Entry 7XRS (X-ray diffraction, 1.93 A resolution); this record covers chains A and B.

# Chain A (and B)
Name: Replicase polyprotein 1a
Organism: Severe acute respiratory syndrome coronavirus 2
Notes: chain B of this document is another copy of the same molecule, construct and numbering; everything in this record applies to it too
Reference sequence: P0DTC1 (R1A_SARS2); residues 3-301 here correspond to UniProt positions 3266-3564 (UniProt number = residue number + 3263)
Sequence (299 residues; numbered 3 to 301; the number before each row is that of its first residue):
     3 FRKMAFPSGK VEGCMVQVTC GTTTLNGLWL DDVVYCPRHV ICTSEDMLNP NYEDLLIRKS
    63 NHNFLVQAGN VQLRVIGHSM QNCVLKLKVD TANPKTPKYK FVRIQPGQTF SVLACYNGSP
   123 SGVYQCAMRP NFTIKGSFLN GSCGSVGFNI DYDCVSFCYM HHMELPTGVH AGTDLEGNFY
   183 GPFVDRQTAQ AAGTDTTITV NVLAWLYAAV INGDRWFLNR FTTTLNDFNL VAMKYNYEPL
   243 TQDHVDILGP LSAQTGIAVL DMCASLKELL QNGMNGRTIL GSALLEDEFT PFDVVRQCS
Disordered / not traced: 301 (chain B: fully traced)
Residues lining bound ligands: YH-53 (HUR; N-[(2S)-1-[[(2S)-1-(1,3-benzothiazol-2-yl)-1-oxidanylidene-3-[(3S)-2-oxidanylidenepyrrolidin-3-yl]propan-2-yl]amino]-4-methyl-1-oxidanylidene-pentan-2-yl]-4-methoxy-1H-indole-2-carboxamide): Thr25, His41, Met49, Phe140, Leu141, Asn142, Gly143, Ser144, Cys145, His163, His164, Met165, Glu166, Pro168, His172, Asp187, Arg188, Gln189, Thr190, Ala191
What the authors report for this chain:
  - binding site for YH-53: His41, Phe140, Gly143, Cys145, His163, His164, Glu166, Gln189, Thr190
  - catalytic residues: Cys145
  - catalytic residues: His41 (citing earlier work)

# Chain A / chain B interface
Residue-residue contacts (46):
  Arg4(A) - Tyr126(B)
  Arg4(A) - Gln127(B)
  Arg4(A) - Lys137(B)  hydrogen bond (side chain-backbone)
  Arg4(A) - Ser139(B)
  Lys5(A) - Tyr126(B)
  Met6(A) - Gly124(B)
  Met6(A) - Val125(B)
  Met6(A) - Tyr126(B)  hydrophobic
  Met6(A) - Ser139(B)
  Ala7(A) - Gly124(B)
  Ala7(A) - Val125(B)  hydrogen bond (backbone-backbone)
  Phe8(A) - Val125(B)
  Pro9(A) - Ser10(B)
  Pro9(A) - Glu14(B)
  Pro9(A) - Pro122(B)  hydrophobic
  Pro9(A) - Ser123(B)
  Pro9(A) - Gly124(B)
  Ser10(A) - Pro9(B)
  Ser10(A) - Ser10(B)  hydrogen bond (side chain-backbone)
  Ser10(A) - Glu14(B)  hydrogen bond (backbone-side chain)
  Gly11(A) - Gly11(B)
  Gly11(A) - Glu14(B)  hydrogen bond (backbone-side chain)
  Glu14(A) - Pro9(B)
  Glu14(A) - Ser10(B)  hydrogen bond (side chain-backbone)
  Glu14(A) - Gly11(B)  hydrogen bond (side chain-backbone)
  Pro122(A) - Pro9(B)  hydrophobic
  Ser123(A) - Pro9(B)
  Gly124(A) - Met6(B)
  Gly124(A) - Ala7(B)
  Gly124(A) - Pro9(B)
  Val125(A) - Met6(B)
  Val125(A) - Ala7(B)  hydrogen bond (backbone-backbone)
  Val125(A) - Phe8(B)
  Val125(A) - Val125(B)  hydrophobic
  Tyr126(A) - Arg4(B)
  Tyr126(A) - Lys5(B)
  Tyr126(A) - Met6(B)  hydrophobic
  Gln127(A) - Arg4(B)  hydrogen bond (backbone-side chain)
  Lys137(A) - Arg4(B)  hydrogen bond (backbone-side chain)
  Ser139(A) - Met6(B)
  Ser139(A) - Gln299(B)  hydrogen bond
  Leu141(A) - Gln299(B)
  Leu141(A) - Cys300(B)
  Leu141(A) - Ser301(B)
  Glu290(A) - Arg4(B)  salt bridge
  Cys300(A) - Leu141(B)
Other interface residues (no listed pair), chain A (26 interface residues in all): Lys12, Leu115, Cys128, Ala129, Gly138, Gln299
Other interface residues (no listed pair), chain B (25 interface residues in all): Phe3, Leu115, Cys128, Gly138

# Summary
26 residues of chain A and 25 residues of chain B are in contact, with 11 hydrogen bonds and 1 salt bridge.
Polar contacts include Glu290(A)-Arg4(B), Arg4(A)-Lys137(B) and Ser10(A)-Ser10(B). Ligands of chain A: YH-53.
From the paper: catalytic residues Cys145(A) and His41(A); a binding site for YH-53 at His41(A), Phe140(A) and
Gly143(A) among others.
Both chains are Replicase polyprotein 1a (Severe acute respiratory syndrome coronavirus 2). Entry 7XRS
(Crystal structure of SARS-Cov-2 main protease in complex with inhibitor YH-53) was determined by X-ray
diffraction, deposited together with 7XRY and 7YGQ.
